PDB entry 6KPP | X-ray diffraction, 2.75 A resolution | chains C and D of the 6 polymer chains in the assembly

== Chain C ==
Name: Tubulin alpha-1B chain
From: Sus scrofa
UniProt: Q2XVP4 (TBA1B_PIG); residues 1-450 here = UniProt positions 1-450
Chain sequence (450 residues; each row starts with the number of its first residue):
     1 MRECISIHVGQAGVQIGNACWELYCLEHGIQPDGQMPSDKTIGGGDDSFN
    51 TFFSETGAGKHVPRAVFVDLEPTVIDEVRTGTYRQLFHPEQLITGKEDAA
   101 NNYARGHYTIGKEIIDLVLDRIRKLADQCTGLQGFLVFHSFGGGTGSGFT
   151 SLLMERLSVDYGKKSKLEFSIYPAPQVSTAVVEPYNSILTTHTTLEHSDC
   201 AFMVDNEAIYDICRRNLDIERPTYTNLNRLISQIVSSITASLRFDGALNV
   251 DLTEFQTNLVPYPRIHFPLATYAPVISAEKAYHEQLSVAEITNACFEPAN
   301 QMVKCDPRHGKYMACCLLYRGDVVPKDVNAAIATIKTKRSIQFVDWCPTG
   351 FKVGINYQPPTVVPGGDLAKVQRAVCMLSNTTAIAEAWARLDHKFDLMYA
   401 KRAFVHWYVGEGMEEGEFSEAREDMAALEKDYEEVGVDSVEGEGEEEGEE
Disordered / not traced: 442-450
UniProt features mapped onto this chain:
  - motif: M1 to C4 (MREC motif)
  - active site: E254
  - binding site (GTP): G10, Q11, A12, Q15, E71, A99, S140, G143, G144, T145, G146, T179, E183, N206, Y224, N228, L252
  - binding site (Mg(2+)): E71
  - modified residue: K40 (N6,N6,N6-trimethyllysine), S48 (Phosphoserine), S232 (Phosphoserine), Y282 (3'-nitrotyrosine), R339 (Omega-N-methylarginine), S439 (Phosphoserine), E443 (5-glutamyl polyglutamate), E445 (5-glutamyl polyglutamate)
  - cross-link (Glycyl lysine isopeptide (Lys-Gly)): K326 (interchain with G-Cter in ubiquitin), K370 (interchain with G-Cter in ubiquitin)
Bound ions: Ca2+: D39, T41, G44, E55
Small-molecule neighbours:
  - DO6 ((6-methoxy-2-methyl-7-oxidanyl-1-benzofuran-3-yl)-(3,4,5-trimethoxyphenyl)methanone): N101, T179, A180, V181
  - GTP (guanosine-5'-triphosphate): G10, Q11, A12, Q15, I16, D69, D98, A99, A100, N101, S140, G142, G143, G144, T145, G146, I171, V177, S178, T179, E183, N206, Y224, L227, N228, I231

== Chain D ==
Name: Tubulin beta chain
From: Sus scrofa
UniProt: A0A287AGU7 (A0A287AGU7_PIG); numbering as in UniProt (aligned over 1-445)
Chain sequence (445 residues; row label = number of the first residue in the row):
     1 MREIVHIQAGQCGNQIGAKFWEVISDEHGIDPTGSYHGDSDLQLERINVY
    51 YNEATGNKYVPRAILVDLEPGTMDSVRSGPFGQIFRPDNFVFGQSGAGNN
   101 WAKGHYTEGAELVDSVLDVVRKESESCDCLQGFQLTHSLGGGTGSGMGTL
   151 LISKIREEYPDRIMNTFSVMPSPKVSDTVVEPYNATLSVHQLVENTDETY
   201 CIDNEALYDICFRTLKLTTPTYGDLNHLVSATMSGVTTCLRFPGQLNADL
   251 RKLAVNMVPFPRLHFFMPGFAPLTSRGSQQYRALTVPELTQQMFDSKNMM
   301 AACDPRHGRYLTVAAIFRGRMSMKEVDEQMLNVQNKNSSYFVEWIPNNVK
   351 TAVCDIPPRGLKMSATFIGNSTAIQELFKRISEQFTAMFRRKAFLHWYTG
   401 EGMDEMEFTEAESNMNDLVSEYQQYQDATADEQGEFEEEEGEDEA
Disordered / not traced: 54-56, 274-283, 432-445
Bound ions: Mg2+: Q11 (together with GDP)
Small-molecule neighbours:
  - DO6 ((6-methoxy-2-methyl-7-oxidanyl-1-benzofuran-3-yl)-(3,4,5-trimethoxyphenyl)methanone): V236, C239, L240, L246, A248, D249, K252, L253, N256, M257, T312, V313, A314, A315, I316, N348, V349, K350, T351, A352, I368
  - GDP (guanosine-5'-diphosphate): G10, Q11, C12, Q15, I16, N99, S138, G140, G141, G142, T143, G144, V169, P171, V175, D177, E181, N204, L207, Y222, L225, N226

== How chain C and chain D interact ==
Contacting residue pairs (51):
  E71(C) with N247(D)
  K96(C) with D128(D), salt bridge; C129(D)
  E97(C) with R2(D), salt bridge; C129(D); R251(D), salt bridge
  D98(C) with K252(D), salt bridge
  A100(C) with R251(D); K252(D); V255(D)
  N101(C) with K252(D); N256(D), hydrogen bond
  R105(C) with R251(D)
  P175(C) with N347(D)
  S178(C) with N347(D), hydrogen bond; K350(D), hydrogen bond (backbone-side chain)
  T179(C) with K350(D)
  A180(C) with N256(D)
  V181(C) with N256(D), hydrogen bond (backbone-side chain); I345(D), hydrophobic; N347(D)
  V182(C) with N256(D)
  E220(C) with K324(D), salt bridge
  R221(C) with M323(D), hydrogen bond; K324(D); D327(D), salt bridge
  Y224(C) with Q245(D)
  K394(C) with P346(D)
  L397(C) with E343(D); W344(D); A430(D), hydrophobic
  M398(C) with W344(D), hydrogen bond (backbone-backbone); P346(D)
  K401(C) with F260(D); W344(D); T429(D), hydrogen bond (side chain-backbone)
  R402(C) with F260(D)
  A403(C) with P259(D); F260(D), hydrophobic
  F404(C) with V255(D); N256(D); V258(D); P259(D), hydrogen bond (backbone-backbone); I345(D), hydrophobic
  H406(C) with V258(D); P259(D); F260(D); P261(D)
  W407(C) with A254(D), hydrogen bond (side chain-backbone); V255(D); V258(D), hydrogen bond (side chain-backbone)
Also at the interface, not in a pair above, chain C (27 interface residues in all): Q11, T73
Also at the interface, not in a pair above, chain D (33 interface residues in all): M1, D197, L246, D249, M257, T312, N348, A428

== Summary ==
Chain C and chain D form an interface of 27 and 33 residues respectively; the contacts include 10 hydrogen
bonds and 6 salt bridges. Among the polar pairs are K96(C)-D128(D), E97(C)-R2(D) and E97(C)-R251(D). Compound
DO6 is bound between chain C and chain D.
Chain C is Tubulin alpha-1B chain and chain D is Tubulin beta chain, both from Sus scrofa; the structure,
BNC105 in complex with tubulin, was determined by X-ray diffraction.
